Entry 6Y42 (X-ray diffraction, 4.30 A resolution (low resolution: residue-level contacts below are approximate; hydrogen-bond / salt-bridge calls are withheld)); this record covers chains A and F of the 4 polymer chains in the assembly.

[Chain A]
Protein: Rrf2 family transcriptional regulator
Source organism: Streptomyces venezuelae (strain ATCC 10712 / CBS 650.69 / DSM 40230 / JCM 4526 / NBRC 13096 / PD 04745)
Reference sequence: F2RGC9 (F2RGC9_STRVP); residues 1-160 here = UniProt positions 1-160
Amino-acid sequence (166 residues; numbered 1 to 166; the number before each row is that of its first residue):
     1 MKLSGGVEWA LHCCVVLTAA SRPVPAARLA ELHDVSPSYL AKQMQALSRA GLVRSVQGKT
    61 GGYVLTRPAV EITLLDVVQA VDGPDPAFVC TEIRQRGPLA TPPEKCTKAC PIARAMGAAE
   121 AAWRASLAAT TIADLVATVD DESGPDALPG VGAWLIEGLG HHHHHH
Not modelled in the structure: 1, 161-166
Sequence notes: expression tag (161-166)
Ion coordination: 2Fe-2S cluster Fe site 1: Glu8, His12 (shared with 2 residues of chain B); 2Fe-2S cluster Fe site 2: Cys90, Cys110 (shared with 2 residues of chain B)
Small-molecule neighbours: 2Fe-2S cluster (FES): Cys90, Thr91, Glu92, Ile93, Arg94, Cys110, Ile112, Ala113
Reported in the primary citation:
  - binding site for the 39-nt DNA strand: Ser36 to Ser48
  - conformationally variable residues (side-chain flip): Trp9, His33, Tyr39
  - mutagenesis - H33A: unchanged binding to oxidized form
  - mutagenesis - H33A: increased binding to reduced form

[Chain F]
Molecule: 39-nt DNA strand
Sequence (39 nucleotides; row label = number of the first residue in the row):
     1 CCCATTTGAC TCGGACACAG ACTATCCGAG TATTATCTC
Not modelled in the structure: 1-2, 39

[Interface between chain A and chain F]
Pairs across the interface (17; chain A residue first):
  Ser4(A) with DT23(F)
  Gly5(A) with DT23(F)
  Gly6(A) with DT23(F)
  Trp9(A) with DA24(F)
  Ser36(A) with DA24(F); DT25(F)
  Ser38(A) with DT25(F); DC26(F)
  Tyr39(A) with DT23(F); DA24(F); DT25(F)
  Gln57(A) with DT31(F)
  Gly58(A) with DG30(F); DT31(F)
  Lys59(A) with DA32(F); DT33(F)
  Thr60(A) with DA32(F)
Interface residues without a listed pair, chain A (12 interface residues in all): Gln43
Interface residues without a listed pair, chain F (9 interface residues in all): DC22

[Overview]
12 residues of chain A and 9 residues of chain F are in contact. Bound to chain A: 2Fe-2S cluster. Glu8(A) and
His12(A) coordinate 2Fe-2S cluster Fe site 1. From the paper: a binding site for the 39-nt DNA strand at
Ser36(A); H33A of chain A increases binding to reduced form.
Here chain A is Rrf2 family transcriptional regulator (Streptomyces venezuelae (strain ATCC 10712 / CBS 650.69
/ DSM 40230 / JCM 4526 / NBRC 13096 / PD 04745)) and chain F is a 39-nt DNA strand. Entry 6Y42 (Crystal
Structure of RsrR complexed to a 39 basepair DNA fragment of the rsrR promoter) was determined by X-ray
diffraction, deposited together with 6Y45.
